PDB entry 3SHJ | X-ray diffraction, 2.80 A resolution | chains E and F of the 28 polymer chains in the assembly

Chain E:
Name: Proteasome component PRE5
From: Saccharomyces cerevisiae
Notes: EC 3.4.25.1
UniProt: P40302 (PSA1_YEAST); the construct has insertions or renumbered stretches relative to UniProt, so the offset changes along the chain: 4-60 = UniProt 2-58; 63-180 = UniProt 59-176; 183-204 = UniProt 183-204; 210-233 = UniProt 211-234
Chain sequence (233 residues; numbered 4 to 233 plus 10 insertion-coded residues; 7 numbers in that range are skipped by the numbering (no residue carries them; nothing is unmodelled there); the number before each row is that of its first residue; a row labelled like 18A-18F holds insertion residues (18A, then the next letters in order)):
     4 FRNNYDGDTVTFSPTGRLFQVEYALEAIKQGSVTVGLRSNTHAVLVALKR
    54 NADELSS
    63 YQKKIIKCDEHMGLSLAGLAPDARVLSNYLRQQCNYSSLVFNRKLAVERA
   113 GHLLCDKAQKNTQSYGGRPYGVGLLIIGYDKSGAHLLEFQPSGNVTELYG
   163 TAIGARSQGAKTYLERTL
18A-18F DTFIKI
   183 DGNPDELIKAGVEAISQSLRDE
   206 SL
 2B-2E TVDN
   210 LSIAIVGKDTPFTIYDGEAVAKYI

Chain F:
Name: Proteasome component C1
From: Saccharomyces cerevisiae
Notes: EC 3.4.25.1
UniProt: P21242 (PSA3_YEAST); the construct lacks a stretch of the UniProt sequence and is renumbered around it, so the offset changes along the chain: 5-180 = UniProt 5-180; 184-199 = UniProt 187-202; 201-206 = UniProt 203-208; 207-218 = UniProt 211-222; 1 more segments
Chain sequence (244 residues; row label = number of the first residue in the row; note: 4 numbers in that range are skipped by the numbering (no residue carries them; nothing is unmodelled there); a row labelled like 18A-18F holds insertion residues (18A, then the next letters in order)):
     5 GTGYDLSNSVFSPDGRNFQVEYAVKAVENGTTSIGIKCNDGVVFAVEKLI
    55 TSKLLVPQKNVKIQVVDRHIGCVYSGLIPDGRHLVNRGREEAASFKKLYK
   105 TPIPIPAFADRLGQYVQAHTLYNSVRPFGVSTIFGGVDKNGAHLYMLEPS
   155 GSYWGYKGAATGKGRQSAKAELEKLV
18A-18F DHHPEG
   184 LSAREAVKQAAKIIYL
   201 AHEDNK
20B-20C EK
   207 DFELEISWCSLS
21A-21C ETN
   219 GLHKFVKGDLLQEAIDFAQKEIN

How chain E and chain F interact:
Pairs across the interface (59):
  Asn7(E) - Leu10(F)
  Tyr8(E) - Asp9(F)  hydrogen bond
  Tyr8(E) - Leu10(F)  hydrophobic
  Thr12(E) - Arg130(F)
  Val13(E) - Ser128(F)
  Val13(E) - Val129(F)
  Val13(E) - Arg130(F)
  Thr14(E) - Leu10(F)
  Thr14(E) - Gln23(F)
  Phe15(E) - Gln23(F)
  Phe15(E) - Tyr26(F)
  Phe15(E) - Ala27(F)  hydrophobic
  Phe15(E) - Arg130(F)
  Phe15(E) - Pro131(F)
  Ser16(E) - Tyr26(F)
  Pro17(E) - Tyr26(F)  hydrophobic
  Pro17(E) - Lys29(F)
  Thr18(E) - Lys29(F)
  Gly19(E) - Tyr26(F)
  Gly19(E) - Lys29(F)
  Gly19(E) - Ala30(F)
  Leu21(E) - Arg130(F)
  His114(E) - Arg86(F)
  Cys117(E) - Arg86(F)
  Asp118(E) - Arg86(F)  salt bridge
  Asp118(E) - Asn90(F)
  Gln121(E) - Pro83(F)
  Gln121(E) - Asp84(F)
  Gln121(E) - His87(F)  hydrogen bond
  Thr124(E) - Arg130(F)  hydrogen bond (backbone-side chain)
  Gln125(E) - His87(F)
  Gln125(E) - His123(F)
  Gln125(E) - Val129(F)
  Gln125(E) - Arg130(F)  hydrogen bond (backbone-backbone)
  Gln125(E) - Phe132(F)
  Ser126(E) - Ser128(F)
  Tyr127(E) - Ser128(F)  hydrogen bond (backbone-backbone)
  Ser154(E) - Pro83(F)
  Gly155(E) - Pro83(F)
  Asn156(E) - Ile82(F)
  Asn156(E) - Pro83(F)
  Thr158(E) - Asn64(F)
  Glu159(E) - Leu59(F)
  Glu159(E) - Val60(F)  hydrogen bond (backbone-backbone)
  Glu159(E) - Lys63(F)
  Glu159(E) - Asn64(F)  hydrogen bond (backbone-side chain)
  Leu160(E) - Leu58(F)
  Leu160(E) - Leu59(F)  hydrophobic
  Leu160(E) - Val60(F)
  Tyr161(E) - Lys57(F)
  Tyr161(E) - Leu58(F)  hydrogen bond (backbone-backbone)
  Tyr161(E) - Leu59(F)
  Tyr161(E) - Val60(F)  hydrophobic
  Tyr161(E) - Pro61(F)
  Gly162(E) - Leu58(F)
  Lys173(E) - Leu58(F)
  Glu177(E) - Ser56(F)
  Glu177(E) - Lys57(F)
  Leu180(E) - Lys57(F)
Other interface residues (no listed pair), chain E (33 interface residues in all): Arg41, Glu110, Leu176
Other interface residues (no listed pair), chain F (30 interface residues in all): Leu81, Asn127, Gly133

In short:
33 residues of chain E and 30 residues of chain F are in contact, with 8 hydrogen bonds and 1 salt bridge.
Polar pairs include Asp118(E)-Arg86(F), Tyr8(E)-Asp9(F) and Gln121(E)-His87(F).
Chain E is Proteasome component PRE5 and chain F is Proteasome component C1, both from Saccharomyces
cerevisiae; the structure, Proteasome in complex with hydroxyurea derivative HU10, was determined by X-ray
diffraction.
